4ZXM - chain A; structure by X-ray diffraction, 2.80 A resolution.

== Chain A ==
Protein: PGRP domain of peptidoglycan recognition protein 3
Source organism: Branchiostoma belcheri tsingtauense
Notes: EC 3.5.1.28
Sequence (256 residues; numbered -89 to 166; the number before each row is that of its first residue; numbers below 1 keep their minus sign (Met-89 is residue -89)):
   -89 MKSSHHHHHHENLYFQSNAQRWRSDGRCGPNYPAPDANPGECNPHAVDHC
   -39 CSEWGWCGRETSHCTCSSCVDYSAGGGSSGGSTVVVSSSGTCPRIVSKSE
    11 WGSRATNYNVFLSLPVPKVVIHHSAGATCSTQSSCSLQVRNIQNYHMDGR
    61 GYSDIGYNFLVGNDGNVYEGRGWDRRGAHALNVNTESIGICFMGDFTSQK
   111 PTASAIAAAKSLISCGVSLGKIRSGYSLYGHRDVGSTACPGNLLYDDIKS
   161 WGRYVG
Not modelled in the structure: -89 to 0, 166
Cystine bridges: Cys2-Cys125, Cys39-Cys45

== Overview ==
Chain A is PGRP domain of peptidoglycan recognition protein 3 (Branchiostoma belcheri tsingtauense); the
structure, Crystal structure of PGRP domain from Branchiostoma belcheri tsingtauense peptidoglycan recognition
protein 3, was determined by X-ray diffraction together with 4Z8I from the same study.
